PDB entry 6B0Q | X-ray diffraction, 2.79 A resolution | chains D and E of the 3 polymer chains in the assembly

[Chain D]
Name: Wilms tumor protein
Source organism: Homo sapiens
UniProtKB: P19544 (WT1_HUMAN), isoform P19544-2; residues 321-437 here correspond to UniProt positions 304-420 (UniProt number = residue number - 17)
Chain sequence (119 residues; row label = number of the first residue in the row):
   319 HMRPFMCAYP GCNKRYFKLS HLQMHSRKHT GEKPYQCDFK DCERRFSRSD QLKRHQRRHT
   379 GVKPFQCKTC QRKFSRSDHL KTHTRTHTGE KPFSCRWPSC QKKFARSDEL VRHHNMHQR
Disordered / not traced: 437
Sequence notes: expression tag (319-320)
From the paper describing this entry:
  - specificity-determining residues: Met342
  - mutagenesis - M342R (8x): increased binding to GGT

[Chain E]
Molecule: 14-nt DNA strand
Sequence (14 nucleotides; row label = number of the first residue in the row):
     1 AGCGTGGGAG TGTT
Disordered / not traced: 1

[How chain D and chain E interact]
Pairs across the interface (30; chain D residue first):
  Arg362(D) with DG7(E), sugar contact; DG8(E), salt bridge to the phosphate
  Phe364(D) with DG7(E), phosphate contact; DG8(E), phosphate contact
  Arg366(D) with DA9(E), base contact; DG10(E), hydrogen bond to the base; DT11(E), hydrogen bond to the base
  Gln369(D) with DA9(E), hydrogen bond to the base
  Arg372(D) with DG7(E), base contact; DG8(E), hydrogen bond to the base; DA9(E), base contact
  His373(D) with DG7(E), salt bridge to the phosphate
  Arg376(D) with DG6(E), hydrogen bond to the phosphate; DG7(E), salt bridge to the phosphate
  Arg390(D) with DG4(E), sugar contact
  Phe392(D) with DT5(E), phosphate contact
  Ser393(D) with DG6(E), hydrogen bond to the phosphate
  Arg394(D) with DG6(E), base contact; DG7(E), hydrogen bond to the base
  His397(D) with DT5(E), stacking on the base; DG6(E), hydrogen bond to the base
  His401(D) with DG4(E), salt bridge to the phosphate
  Thr404(D) with DC3(E), hydrogen bond to the phosphate
  Phe422(D) with DG2(E), phosphate contact
  Arg424(D) with DC3(E), base contact; DG4(E), hydrogen bond to the base; DT5(E), hydrogen bond to the base
  Glu427(D) with DG2(E), phosphate contact
  Arg430(D) with DG2(E), hydrogen bond to the base; DC3(E), base contact
Also at the interface, not in a pair above, chain D (21 interface residues in all): Lys351, Ser365, Asp426

[Summary]
21 residues of chain D and 10 residues of chain E are in contact; the contacts include 12 hydrogen bonds, 4
salt bridges and 1 aromatic stacking contact. Polar contacts include Arg366(D)-DG10(E), Arg366(D)-DT11(E) and
Gln369(D)-DA9(E). From the paper: M342R of chain D increases binding to GGT; the specificity determinant
Met342(D).
Chain D is Wilms tumor protein (Homo sapiens) and chain E is a 14-nt DNA strand; the structure, Zinc finger
Domain of WT1(-KTS form) with 13+1mer Oligonucleotide with 3' Triplet TGT, was determined by X-ray diffraction
(same publication as 6B0O, 6B0P, 6B0R and 6BLW).
